PDB entry 5X0O | X-ray diffraction, 2.40 A resolution | chains A and B

Chain A (and B):
Molecule: LysR family transcriptional regulator
Organism: Vibrio vulnificus
Notes: chain B of this document is another copy of the same molecule, construct and numbering; everything in this record applies to it too
Reference sequence: A0A087IWB4 (A0A087IWB4_VIBVL); residues 88-291 here = UniProt positions 88-291
Amino-acid sequence (207 residues; each row starts with the number of its first residue):
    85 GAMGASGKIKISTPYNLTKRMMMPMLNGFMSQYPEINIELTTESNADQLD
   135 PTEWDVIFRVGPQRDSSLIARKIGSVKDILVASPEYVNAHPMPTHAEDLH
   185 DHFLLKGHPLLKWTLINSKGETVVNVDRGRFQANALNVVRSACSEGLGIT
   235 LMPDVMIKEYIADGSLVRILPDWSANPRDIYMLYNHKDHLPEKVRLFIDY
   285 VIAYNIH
Not modelled in the structure: 85-89, 148-149, 270-272, 289-291 (chain B: 85-89, 148-151, 271-273, 289-291)
Construct notes: expression tag (85-87)

Chain A / chain B interface:
Pairs across the interface (60):
  G91(A) with R212(B)
  K92(A) with R212(B)
  Y99(A) with Y99(B)
  T102(A) with V222(B)
  K103(A) with N221(B), hydrogen bond (side chain-backbone)
  M107(A) with V222(B); S225(B)
  N111(A) with S225(B), hydrogen bond; A226(B); E229(B); L231(B)
  M114(A) with R214(B), hydrogen bond (backbone-side chain); F215(B), hydrophobic; L231(B), hydrophobic
  S115(A) with L231(B)
  P118(A) with F187(B); R214(B)
  N121(A) with R212(B); G213(B); R214(B)
  I122(A) with R214(B), hydrogen bond (backbone-backbone); F215(B); Q216(B), hydrogen bond (backbone-backbone)
  E123(A) with Q216(B)
  L124(A) with F215(B), hydrophobic; Q216(B), hydrogen bond (backbone-backbone); A217(B); N218(B), hydrogen bond (backbone-backbone)
  T125(A) with N218(B)
  T126(A) with N218(B), hydrogen bond
  F187(A) with P118(B)
  R212(A) with G91(B); K92(B); N121(B), hydrogen bond
  G213(A) with N121(B), hydrogen bond (backbone-side chain)
  R214(A) with M114(B), hydrogen bond (side chain-backbone); S115(B); P118(B); N121(B); I122(B), hydrogen bond (backbone-backbone)
  F215(A) with M114(B), hydrophobic; I122(B); L124(B), hydrophobic
  Q216(A) with I122(B), hydrogen bond (backbone-backbone); E123(B); L124(B), hydrogen bond (backbone-backbone)
  A217(A) with L124(B)
  N218(A) with L124(B), hydrogen bond (backbone-backbone); T125(B); T126(B), hydrogen bond (side chain-backbone)
  V222(A) with T102(B); M107(B)
  S225(A) with K103(B); M107(B); N111(B), hydrogen bond
  A226(A) with N111(B)
  E229(A) with N111(B)
  L231(A) with N111(B); M114(B), hydrophobic; S115(B)
Other interface residues (no listed pair), chain A (32 interface residues in all): I120, A219, N221
Other interface residues (no listed pair), chain B (33 interface residues in all): E119, I120, A219

Overview:
The interface between chain A and chain B involves 32 residues on one side and 33 on the other, with 17
hydrogen bonds. Polar contacts include K103(A)-N221(B), N111(A)-S225(B) and M114(A)-R214(B).
Chain A and chain B are both LysR family transcriptional regulator (Vibrio vulnificus); the structure,
Regulatory domain of AphB treated with Cumene hydroperoxide from Vibrio vulnificus, was determined by X-ray
diffraction (same publication as 5X0N and 5FHK).
